1WY4 - chain A; structure by X-ray diffraction, 1.55 A resolution.

[Chain A]
Molecule: Villin
Notes: fragment: vhp
UniProtKB: P02640 (VILI_CHICK); residues 42-76 here correspond to UniProt positions 792-826 (UniProt number = residue number + 750)
Amino-acid sequence (35 residues; numbered 42 to 76; the number before each row is that of its first residue):
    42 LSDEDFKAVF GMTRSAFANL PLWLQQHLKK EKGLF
Construct notes: engineered mutation Leu65 (Lys815 in P02640), His68 (Asn818 in P02640)
Modified residues: Leu65 (norleucine; NLE)
UniProt features mapped onto this chain:
  - region: Lys70 to Lys73 (Absolutely required for activity)
From the paper describing this entry:
  - mutagenesis - F47L (Tm change 17 degC), F47L/F51L, F51L (Tm change 12 degC), F58L (Tm change 27 degC): decreased stability (citing earlier work)

[In short]
The paper reports that F47L, F47L/F51L and F51L, among others, reduce stability.
Chain A is Villin; the structure, Chicken villin subdomain HP-35, K65(NLE), N68H, pH5.1, was determined by
X-ray diffraction together with 1WY3, 1YRF and 1YRI from the same study.
